PDB entry 8XBU | electron microscopy, 4.24 A resolution (low resolution: residue-level contacts below are approximate; hydrogen-bond / salt-bridge calls are withheld) | chains C and I of the 20 polymer chains in the assembly

# Chain C
Name: Histone H2A type 1-B/E
Source organism: Homo sapiens
Reference sequence: P04908 (H2A1B_HUMAN); residues 0-129 here correspond to UniProt positions 1-130 (UniProt number = residue number + 1)
Amino-acid sequence (133 residues; numbered -3 to 129; the number before each row is that of its first residue; numbers below 1 keep their minus sign (Gly-3 is residue -3)):
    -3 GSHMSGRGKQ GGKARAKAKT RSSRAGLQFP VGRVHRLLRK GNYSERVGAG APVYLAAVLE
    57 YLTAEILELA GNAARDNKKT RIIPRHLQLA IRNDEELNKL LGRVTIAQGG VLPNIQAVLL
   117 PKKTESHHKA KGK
Disordered / not traced: -3 to 10, 119-129
Construct notes: expression tag (-3 to -1)
UniProt features mapped onto this chain:
  - modified residue: Ser1 (N-acetylserine), Arg3 (Citrulline), Lys5 (N6-(2-hydroxyisobutyryl)lysine), Lys9 (N6-(2-hydroxyisobutyryl)lysine), Lys13 (N6-(beta-hydroxybutyryl)lysine), Lys36 (N6-(2-hydroxyisobutyryl)lysine), Lys74 (N6-(2-hydroxyisobutyryl)lysine), Lys75 (N6-(2-hydroxyisobutyryl)lysine), Lys95 (N6-(2-hydroxyisobutyryl)lysine), Gln104 (N5-methylglutamine), Lys118 (N6-(2-hydroxyisobutyryl)lysine), Lys119 (N6-crotonyllysine), Thr120 (Phosphothreonine), Lys125 (N6-crotonyllysine)
  - cross-link (Glycyl lysine isopeptide (Lys-Gly)): Lys13 (interchain with G-Cter in ubiquitin), Lys15 (interchain with G-Cter in ubiquitin), Lys119 (interchain with G-Cter in ubiquitin)

# Chain I
Molecule: 156-nt DNA strand
Source organism: synthetic construct
Sequence (156 nucleotides; each row starts with the number of its first residue):
     1 ATCAGAATCC CGGTGCCGAG GCCGCTCAAT TGGTCGTAGA CAGCTCTAGC ACCGCTTAAA
    61 CGCACGTACG CGCTGTCCCC CGCGTTTTAA CCGCCAAGGG GATTACACCC AAGACACCAG
   121 GCACGAGACA GAAAAAAACA ACGAAAACGG CCACCA

# Interface between chain C and chain I
Contacting residue pairs - 13 pairs, chain C then chain I:
  Arg11(C) with DA116(I); DC117(I)
  Arg29(C) with DC122(I)
  Arg42(C) with DA111(I); DA112(I)
  Val43(C) with DA111(I); DA112(I)
  Gly44(C) with DA111(I)
  Ala45(C) with DA111(I)
  Thr76(C) with DA130(I); DG131(I)
  Arg77(C) with DA130(I); DG131(I)
Also at the interface, not in a pair above, chain C (10 interface residues in all): Glu41, Lys75
Also at the interface, not in a pair above, chain I (8 interface residues in all): DC118

# In short
The interface between chain C and chain I involves 10 residues on one side and 8 on the other.
Chain C is Histone H2A type 1-B/E (Homo sapiens) and chain I is a 156-nt DNA strand (synthetic construct); the
structure, The cryo-EM structure of the decameric RAD51 ring bound to the nucleosome with the linker DNA ...,
was determined by electron microscopy, deposited together with 8JND, 8JNE, 8JNF, 8XBT and 8XBW.
